3PNC - chains A and C of the 4 polymer chains in the assembly; structure by X-ray diffraction, 2.00 A resolution.

[Chain A]
Protein: DNA polymerase lambda
Organism: Homo sapiens
Notes: EC 2.7.7.7, 4.2.99.-
UniProtKB: Q9UGP5 (DPOLL_HUMAN); residue numbers follow UniProt; this construct covers 242-464, 470-575
Amino-acid sequence (329 residues; each row starts with the number of its first residue; note: 5 numbers in that range are skipped by the numbering (no residue carries them; nothing is unmodelled there)):
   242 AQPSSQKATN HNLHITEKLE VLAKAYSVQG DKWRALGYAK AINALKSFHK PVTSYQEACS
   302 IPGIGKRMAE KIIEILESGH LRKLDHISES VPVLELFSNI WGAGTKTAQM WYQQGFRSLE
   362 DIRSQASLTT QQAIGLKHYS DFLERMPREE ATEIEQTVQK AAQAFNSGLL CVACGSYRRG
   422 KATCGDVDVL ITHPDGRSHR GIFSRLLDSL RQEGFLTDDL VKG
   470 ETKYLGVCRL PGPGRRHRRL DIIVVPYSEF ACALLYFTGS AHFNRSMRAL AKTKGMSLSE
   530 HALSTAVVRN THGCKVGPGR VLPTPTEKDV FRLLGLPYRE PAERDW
Disordered / not traced: 242-249, 539-543
Metal / ion sites: Na+ site 1: Ser339, Ile341, Ala344 (shared with 1 residue of chain B); Na+ site 2: Asp427, Asp429, Asp490 (together with 1GC); Mg2+: Asp427, Asp429 (together with 1GC)
Residues lining bound ligands: 1GC (2'-deoxy-5'-O-[(R)-hydroxy{[(S)-hydroxy(phosphonooxy)phosphoryl]methyl}phosphoryl]guanosine): Arg386, Gly416, Ser417, Arg420, Cys425, Gly426, Asp427, Asp429, Asp490, Tyr505, Phe506, Thr507, Gly508, Ser509, Ala510, Asn513, Arg514, Arg517

[Chain C]
Molecule: 11-nt DNA strand
Sequence (11 nucleotides; each row starts with the number of its first residue):
     1 CGGCCTTACT G

[Chain A / chain C interface]
Contacting residue pairs - 26 pairs, chain A then chain C:
  Trp274(A) - DC4(C)  stacking on the base
  Leu277(A) - DC4(C)  sugar contact
  Thr371(A) - DG11(C)  phosphate contact
  Gln372(A) - DT10(C)  sugar contact
  Val462(A) - DC9(C)  sugar contact
  Val462(A) - DT10(C)  phosphate contact
  Lys463(A) - DC9(C)  phosphate contact
  Lys463(A) - DT10(C)  hydrogen bond to the phosphate
  Gly464(A) - DC9(C)  phosphate contact
  Glu470(A) - DC9(C)  hydrogen bond to the phosphate
  Thr471(A) - DC9(C)  phosphate contact
  Lys472(A) - DC9(C)  phosphate contact
  Arg514(A) - DC5(C)  salt bridge to the phosphate
  Arg517(A) - DC5(C)  hydrogen bond to the base
  Arg517(A) - DT6(C)  hydrogen bond to the sugar
  Ala518(A) - DC5(C)  sugar contact
  Lys521(A) - DC4(C)  salt bridge to the phosphate
  Lys521(A) - DT6(C)  salt bridge to the phosphate
  Leu527(A) - DT6(C)  sugar contact
  Ser528(A) - DT6(C)  phosphate contact
  Ser528(A) - DT7(C)  sugar contact
  Glu529(A) - DT7(C)  sugar contact
  His530(A) - DT7(C)  hydrogen bond to the phosphate
  His530(A) - DA8(C)  salt bridge to the phosphate
  Lys544(A) - DT6(C)  phosphate contact
  Lys544(A) - DT7(C)  salt bridge to the phosphate
Interface residues without a listed pair, chain A (21 interface residues in all): Leu461, Ser526

[In short]
Chain A and chain C form an interface of 21 and 8 residues respectively; the contacts include 5 hydrogen
bonds, 5 salt bridges and 1 aromatic stacking contact. Polar pairs include Arg517(A)-DC5(C), Arg517(A)-DT6(C)
and Lys463(A)-DT10(C). Bound to chain A: compound 1GC.
Chain A is DNA polymerase lambda (Homo sapiens) and chain C is an 11-nt DNA strand; the structure, Ternary
crystal structure of a polymerase lambda variant with a GT mispair at the primer terminus ..., was determined
by X-ray diffraction (same publication as 3PMN and 3PML).
